8ZNR - chains D and L of the 11 polymer chains in the assembly; structure by electron microscopy, 2.90 A resolution.

Chain D:
Molecule: protein structure
From: Selenomonas sp
Chain sequence (325 residues; row label = number of the first residue in the row):
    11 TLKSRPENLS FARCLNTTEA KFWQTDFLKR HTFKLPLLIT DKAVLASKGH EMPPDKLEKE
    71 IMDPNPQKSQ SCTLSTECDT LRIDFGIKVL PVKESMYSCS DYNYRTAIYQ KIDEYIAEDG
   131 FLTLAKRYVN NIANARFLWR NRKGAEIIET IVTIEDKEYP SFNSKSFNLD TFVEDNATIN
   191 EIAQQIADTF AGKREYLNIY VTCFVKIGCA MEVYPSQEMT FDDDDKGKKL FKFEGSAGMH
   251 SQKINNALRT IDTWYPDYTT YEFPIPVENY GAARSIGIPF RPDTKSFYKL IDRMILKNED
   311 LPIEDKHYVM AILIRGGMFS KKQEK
Not modelled in the structure: 232-235, 334-335

Chain L:
Molecule: 69-nt RNA strand
From: Selenomonas sp
Sequence (69 nucleotides; numbered -8 to 60; the number before each row is that of its first residue; numbers below 1 keep their minus sign (G-8 is residue -8)):
    -8 GUUUAGAAGG AUUGCCGUCA GGAAAUUAGG UGCGCUUAGC AGUGUACCGC CGGAUAGGCG
    52 GUUUAGAAG
Not modelled in the structure: -8, 42-45, 53-60

Interface between chain D and chain L:
Residue-residue contacts - 47 pairs, chain D then chain L:
  Ser20(D) - A15(L)  sugar contact
  Phe21(D) - A15(L)  hydrogen bond to the sugar
  Phe21(D) - A16(L)  phosphate contact
  Ala22(D) - A15(L)  phosphate contact
  Ala22(D) - A16(L)  phosphate contact
  Arg23(D) - A16(L)  salt bridge to the phosphate
  Arg23(D) - U17(L)  salt bridge to the phosphate
  Val54(D) - G23(L)  sugar contact
  Val54(D) - G25(L)  phosphate contact
  Leu55(D) - G23(L)  hydrogen bond to the sugar
  Leu55(D) - C24(L)  sugar contact
  Leu55(D) - G25(L)  hydrogen bond to the phosphate
  Ala56(D) - G23(L)  base contact
  Pro74(D) - G25(L)  base contact
  Tyr107(D) - G12(L)  hydrogen bond to the base
  Tyr107(D) - A14(L)  phosphate contact
  Tyr107(D) - A15(L)  sugar contact
  Trp149(D) - U18(L)  base contact
  Arg150(D) - G21(L)  salt bridge to the phosphate
  Arg150(D) - U22(L)  salt bridge to the phosphate
  Ser226(D) - A19(L)  hydrogen bond to the phosphate
  Ser226(D) - G20(L)  phosphate contact
  Gln227(D) - A19(L)  hydrogen bond to the sugar
  Gln227(D) - G20(L)  hydrogen bond to the phosphate
  Gln227(D) - G21(L)  phosphate contact
  Glu228(D) - A19(L)  base contact
  Met229(D) - A19(L)  base contact
  Lys238(D) - G21(L)  salt bridge to the phosphate
  His250(D) - A19(L)  salt bridge to the phosphate
  Gln252(D) - U17(L)  sugar contact
  Gln252(D) - U18(L)  sugar contact
  Gln252(D) - A19(L)  phosphate contact
  Lys253(D) - U18(L)  hydrogen bond to the base
  Lys253(D) - G20(L)  salt bridge to the phosphate
  Asn256(D) - U18(L)  hydrogen bond to the phosphate
  Arg259(D) - U17(L)  phosphate contact
  Arg259(D) - U18(L)  salt bridge to the phosphate
  Ala283(D) - U18(L)  base contact
  Arg284(D) - U18(L)  hydrogen bond to the base
  Arg284(D) - G20(L)  base contact
  Ser285(D) - U18(L)  hydrogen bond to the base
  Arg325(D) - A16(L)  hydrogen bond to the sugar
  Gly326(D) - A16(L)  sugar contact
  Gly327(D) - A15(L)  sugar contact
  Gly327(D) - A16(L)  sugar contact
  Met328(D) - A15(L)  base contact
  Met328(D) - A16(L)  base contact
Other interface residues (no listed pair), chain D (32 interface residues in all): Asn75, Gln77, Tyr224, Asn255

Overview:
The interface between chain D and chain L involves 32 residues on one side and 13 on the other, with 12
hydrogen bonds and 8 salt bridges. Among the polar pairs are Tyr107(D)-G12(L), Lys253(D)-U18(L) and
Arg284(D)-U18(L).
Chain D is protein structure and chain L is a 69-nt RNA strand, both from Selenomonas sp; the structure,
Cryo-EM structure of Cas8-HNH system at ssDNA-bound state, was determined by electron microscopy (same
publication as 8Z0K, 8Z0L and 8ZDY).
